Entry 7DYI (X-ray diffraction, 2.64 A resolution); this record covers chains A and B.

[Chain A (and B)]
Protein: Circadian clock protein kinase KaiC
Organism: Synechococcus elongatus (strain PCC 7942 / FACHB-805)
Notes: EC 2.7.11.1; chain B of this document is another copy of the same molecule, construct and numbering; everything in this record applies to it too
UniProtKB: Q79PF4 (KAIC_SYNE7); residues 1-519 here = UniProt positions 1-519
Sequence (519 residues; row label = number of the first residue in the row):
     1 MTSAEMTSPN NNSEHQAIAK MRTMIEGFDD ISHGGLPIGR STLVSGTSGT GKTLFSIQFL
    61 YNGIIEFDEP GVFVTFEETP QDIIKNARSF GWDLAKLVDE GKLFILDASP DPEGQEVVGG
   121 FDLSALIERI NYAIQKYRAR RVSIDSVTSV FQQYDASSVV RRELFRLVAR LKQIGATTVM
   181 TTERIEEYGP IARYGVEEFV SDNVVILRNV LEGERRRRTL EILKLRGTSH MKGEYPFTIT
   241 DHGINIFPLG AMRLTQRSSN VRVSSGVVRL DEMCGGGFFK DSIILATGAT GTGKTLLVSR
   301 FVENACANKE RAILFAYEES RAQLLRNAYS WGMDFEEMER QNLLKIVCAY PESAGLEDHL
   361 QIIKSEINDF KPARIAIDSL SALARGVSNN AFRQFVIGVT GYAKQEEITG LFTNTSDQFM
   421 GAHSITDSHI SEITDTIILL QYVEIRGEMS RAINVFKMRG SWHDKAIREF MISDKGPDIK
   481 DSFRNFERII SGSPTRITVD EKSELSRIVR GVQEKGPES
Disordered / not traced: 1-16, 110-122, 154-156, 249-256, 497-519 (chain B: 1-16, 110-122, 153-156, 249-256, 497-519)
Construct notes: engineered mutation Glu-432 (Thr in Q79PF4)
Swiss-Prot annotation at these positions:
  - region: Gln-115 to Asp-122 (B-loop, required to bind KaiB and SasA), Pro-248 to Asn-260 (Linker), Arg-488 to Ile-497 (A-loop, interacts with KaiA)
  - active site: Glu-77 (Proton acceptor in CI (KaiC 1)), Glu-318 (Proton acceptor in CII (KaiC 2))
  - binding site (ATP): Gly-49, Thr-50, Gly-51, Lys-52, Thr-53, Leu-54, Ser-89, Lys-224, Leu-225, Arg-226, Thr-228, His-230, Thr-240, Asp-241, Thr-290, Gly-291, Thr-292, Gly-293, Lys-294, Thr-295 and 9 more in UniProt
  - binding site (Mg(2+)): Thr-53, Thr-295, Glu-318
  - modified residue: Ser-431 (Phosphoserine)
  - mutagenesis: Thr-42 (T42S: Extends the period of the circadian rhythm to 28 hours in reconstituted KaiABC complex. Decreased endogenous ATPase), Lys-52 (K52A: Induces an arrhythmic phenotype, significantly reduced ATP-binding), Gly-71 (G71A: Lowers the amplitude and distords the waveform of the circadian rhythm), Ala-87 (A87V: In kaiC1; shortens the period of the circadian rhythm to 22 hours), Trp-92 (W92F: Increases photoperiod in presence of KaiA and KaiB), Ala-108 (A108E: No longer binds KaiB, no formation of KaiCBA, still phosphorylated; A108L: Reduced binding of KaiB, reduced formation of KaiCBA, still phosphorylated), Gly-114 (G114A: Extends the period of the circadian rhythm to 27 hours), Gln-115 (Q115A: Abolishes the circadian rhythm), Ser-146 (S146P: CI hydrolysis rate halves, increases period of the circadian rhythm by nearly 50%; S146W: Loss of stable oscillation in presence of KaiA and KaiB), Gln-153 (Q153A: Higher CI ATPase activity, clock speeds up), Ser-157 (S157C: In kaiC2; extends the period of the circadian rhythm to 29 hours. Lower CI ATPase activity, clock slows down ...), Arg-215 (R215C: In kaiC3; shortens the period of the circadian rhythm to 16 hours and decreases the interaction with KaiA), 32 further mutagenesis entries in UniProt
Ion coordination: Mg2+ site 1: Thr-53 (together with ATP); Mg2+ site 2: Thr-295 (together with ATP)
Ligand contacts:
  - ATP (adenosine-5'-triphosphate), molecule 1: Thr-47, Ser-48, Gly-49, Thr-50, Gly-51, Lys-52, Thr-53, Leu-54, Ser-89, Phe-90, Arg-218, Ile-239, Thr-240, Asp-241
  - ATP, molecule 2: Glu-198, Phe-199, Lys-224, Leu-225, Arg-226, Gly-227, Thr-228, Ser-229, His-230, Lys-232
  - ATP, molecule 3: Ala-289, Thr-290, Gly-291, Thr-292, Gly-293, Lys-294, Thr-295, Leu-296, Glu-318, Glu-319, Ser-330, Trp-331, Arg-451, Ile-472, Ser-473
  - ATP, molecule 4: Glu-432, Lys-457, Met-458, Arg-459, Gly-460, Ser-461, Trp-462, His-463, Lys-465
  - ATP: Ala-289, Thr-290, Gly-291, Thr-292, Gly-293, Lys-294, Thr-295, Leu-296, Glu-318, Glu-319, Ser-330, Trp-331, Asp-378, Arg-451, Ile-472, Ser-473
What the authors report for this chain:
  - conformationally variable residues: Ser-431
  - allosteric site: Gln-394
  - mutagenesis - Q394E: increased catalytic activity

[Chain A / chain B interface]
Residue-residue contacts - 86 pairs, chain A then chain B:
  Thr-47(A) / Phe-199(B)
  Ser-48(A) / Glu-198(B)  hydrogen bond (side chain-backbone)
  Ser-48(A) / Phe-199(B)
  Ser-48(A) / Leu-223(B)
  Ser-48(A) / Lys-224(B)  hydrogen bond
  Gly-49(A) / Lys-224(B)
  Lys-52(A) / Phe-199(B)
  Asp-82(A) / Arg-40(B)  salt bridge
  Asn-86(A) / Ile-18(B)
  Asn-86(A) / Arg-40(B)  hydrogen bond
  Asn-86(A) / Arg-226(B)
  Asn-86(A) / Gly-227(B)
  Arg-88(A) / Ala-17(B)
  Ser-89(A) / Gly-227(B)
  Gln-152(A) / Ser-158(B)
  Glu-183(A) / Arg-161(B)  salt bridge
  Glu-183(A) / Phe-199(B)
  Arg-184(A) / Phe-199(B)
  Arg-193(A) / Gly-195(B)  hydrogen bond (side chain-backbone)
  Arg-193(A) / Val-196(B)
  Arg-193(A) / Phe-199(B)
  Leu-211(A) / Glu-234(B)
  Glu-214(A) / Arg-217(B)  salt bridge
  Glu-214(A) / Thr-219(B)
  Glu-214(A) / Gly-233(B)
  Glu-214(A) / Glu-234(B)  hydrogen bond (backbone-backbone)
  Glu-214(A) / Gln-394(B)
  Arg-215(A) / Lys-232(B)  hydrogen bond (side chain-backbone)
  Arg-215(A) / Gly-233(B)
  Arg-215(A) / Glu-234(B)
  Arg-215(A) / Tyr-235(B)  hydrogen bond
  Arg-216(A) / Glu-221(B)  salt bridge
  Arg-216(A) / Gly-233(B)
  Arg-218(A) / Lys-232(B)
  Thr-290(A) / Ile-425(B)
  Thr-290(A) / Ser-431(B)  hydrogen bond (side chain-backbone)
  Thr-290(A) / Ile-437(B)
  Thr-290(A) / Phe-456(B)
  Thr-290(A) / Lys-457(B)  hydrogen bond
  Glu-318(A) / Glu-432(B)
  Glu-318(A) / Arg-459(B)  salt bridge
  Glu-319(A) / Arg-459(B)  salt bridge
  Ala-322(A) / Arg-257(B)
  Ala-322(A) / Ser-258(B)  hydrogen bond (backbone-side chain)
  Gln-323(A) / Ser-258(B)
  Gln-323(A) / Lys-404(B)  hydrogen bond
  Gln-323(A) / Asp-435(B)  hydrogen bond
  Gln-323(A) / Arg-459(B)
  Arg-326(A) / Ser-258(B)
  Arg-326(A) / Ser-259(B)  hydrogen bond (side chain-backbone)
  Arg-326(A) / Asn-260(B)
  Arg-326(A) / Phe-279(B)
  Arg-326(A) / Arg-459(B)
  Asn-327(A) / Arg-459(B)
  Asn-327(A) / Gly-460(B)  hydrogen bond (side chain-backbone)
  Ser-330(A) / Gly-460(B)
  Tyr-350(A) / Gly-401(B)
  Glu-352(A) / Arg-393(B)
  Ser-353(A) / Tyr-235(B)
  Ala-382(A) / Glu-432(B)
  Arg-385(A) / Arg-393(B)
  Arg-385(A) / His-429(B)
  Arg-385(A) / Glu-432(B)  salt bridge
  Gly-386(A) / Arg-393(B)
  Ser-416(A) / Thr-426(B)
  Asp-417(A) / Thr-426(B)  hydrogen bond (backbone-side chain)
  Asp-417(A) / Asp-427(B)
  Gln-418(A) / Thr-426(B)
  Phe-419(A) / His-423(B)
  Phe-419(A) / Thr-426(B)
  Tyr-442(A) / Phe-456(B)  hydrophobic
  Glu-444(A) / Glu-487(B)
  Glu-444(A) / Arg-488(B)  hydrogen bond (side chain-backbone)
  Glu-444(A) / Ile-489(B)  hydrogen bond (side chain-backbone)
  Glu-444(A) / Ile-490(B)  hydrogen bond (side chain-backbone)
  Arg-446(A) / Arg-484(B)
  Gly-447(A) / Ala-466(B)
  Gly-447(A) / Ile-467(B)  hydrogen bond (backbone-backbone)
  Gly-447(A) / Ser-482(B)
  Gly-447(A) / Phe-483(B)
  Glu-448(A) / Lys-465(B)
  Glu-448(A) / Ala-466(B)
  Glu-448(A) / Ile-467(B)
  Met-449(A) / Lys-465(B)  hydrogen bond (backbone-backbone)
  Arg-451(A) / His-463(B)
  Arg-451(A) / Lys-465(B)
Other interface residues (no listed pair), chain A (53 interface residues in all): Gly-46, Glu-78, Lys-85, Thr-148, Ser-149, Gln-153, Asn-209, Gly-291, Ser-381, Ile-472, Ser-493
Other interface residues (no listed pair), chain B (60 interface residues in all): Tyr-188, Arg-208, Ile-397, Ala-422, Asn-454, Asp-464, Phe-486

[In short]
53 residues of chain A face 60 of chain B across their interface; the contacts include 20 hydrogen bonds and 7
salt bridges. Polar pairs include Asp-82(A)/Arg-40(B), Glu-183(A)/Arg-161(B) and Glu-214(A)/Arg-217(B).
Ligands of chain A: 5 copies of ATP. The paper reports that Q394E of chain A increases catalytic activity; an
allosteric site at Gln-394(A).
Both chains are Circadian clock protein kinase KaiC (Synechococcus elongatus (strain PCC 7942 / FACHB-805)).
Entry 7DYI (Crystal Structure of Cyanobacterial Circadian Clock Protein KaiC) was determined by X-ray
diffraction together with 7DXQ, 7DY2, 7DYJ, 7DYK and 7V3X from the same study.
